5CQW - chain A; structure by X-ray diffraction, 2.65 A resolution.

# Chain A
Name: Casein kinase II subunit alpha
Organism: Homo sapiens
Notes: EC 2.7.11.1
Reference sequence: P68400 (CSK21_HUMAN); residues 1-335 here = UniProt positions 1-335
Chain sequence (335 residues; row label = number of the first residue in the row):
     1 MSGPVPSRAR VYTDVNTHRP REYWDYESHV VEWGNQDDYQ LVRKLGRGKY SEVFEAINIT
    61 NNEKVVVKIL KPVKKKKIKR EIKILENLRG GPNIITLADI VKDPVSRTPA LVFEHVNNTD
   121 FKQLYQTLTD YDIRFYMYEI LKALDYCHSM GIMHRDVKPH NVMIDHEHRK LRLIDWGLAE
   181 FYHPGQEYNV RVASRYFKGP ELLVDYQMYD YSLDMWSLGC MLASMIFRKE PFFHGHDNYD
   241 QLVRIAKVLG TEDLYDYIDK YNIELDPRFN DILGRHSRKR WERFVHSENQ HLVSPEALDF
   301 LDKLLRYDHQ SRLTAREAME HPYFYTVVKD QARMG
Disordered / not traced: 1, 333-335
Residues lining bound ligands: JRJ (4-[4-[2-[4,5,6,7-tetrakis(bromanyl)benzotriazol-2-yl]ethyl]-1,2,3-triazol-1-yl]butan-1-amine): Leu-45, Val-53, Val-66, Lys-68, Ile-95, Phe-113, Glu-114, Val-116, Asn-118, Asp-120, Lys-122, His-160, Met-163, Ile-174, Asp-175
Curated features (UniProtKB/Swiss-Prot):
  - region: Gln-36 to Leu-41 (Interaction with beta subunit)
  - active site: Asp-156 (Proton acceptor)
  - binding site (ATP): Leu-45 to Val-53, Lys-68
  - natural variant: Arg-47 (R47Q: In OCNDS), Tyr-50 (Y50S: In OCNDS), Asp-175 (D175G: In OCNDS), Lys-198 (K198R: In OCNDS)
What the authors report for this chain:
  - binding site for JRJ: Val-53, Val-66, Ile-95, Phe-113, Met-163, Ile-174 (from molecular simulation)

# Summary
Ligands of chain A: compound JRJ. Curated annotation (UniProt) lists active-site residue Asp-156 and 10
ATP-binding residues. From the paper: a binding site for JRJ at Val-53, Val-66 and Ile-95 among others.
Chain A is Casein kinase II subunit alpha (Homo sapiens); the structure, Tetragonal Complex Structure of
Protein Kinase CK2 Catalytic Subunit with a Benzotriazole-Based Inhibitor Generated by click-chemistry, was
determined by X-ray diffraction (same publication as 5CQU).
